Entry 2AZ0 (X-ray diffraction, 2.60 A resolution); this record covers chains D and A of the 4 polymer chains in the assembly.

# Chain D
Molecule: 18-nt RNA strand
Sequence (18 nucleotides; row label = number of the first residue in the row):
     1 GCAUGGACGC GUCCAUGC
Modified positions: 5BU (5-bromo-uridine-5'-monophosphate) at position 4; 5BU (5-bromo-uridine-5'-monophosphate) at position 12; 5BU (5-bromo-uridine-5'-monophosphate) at position 16

# Chain A
Protein: B2 protein
From: Flock house virus
UniProtKB: P68831 (B2_FHV); numbering as in UniProt (aligned over 1-73)
Chain sequence (73 residues; each row starts with the number of its first residue):
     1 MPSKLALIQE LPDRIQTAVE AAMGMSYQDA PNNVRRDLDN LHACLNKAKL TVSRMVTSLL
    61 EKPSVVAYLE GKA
Not modelled in the structure: 1, 72-73
From the paper describing this entry:
  - binding site for the 18-nt RNA strand: Asn40, Cys44, Lys47, Met55, Ser58, Lys62
  - binding site for the 18-nt RNA strand (chain D): Asn33, Arg36, Arg54, Met55, Ser58, Lys62
  - mutagenesis - C44A, C44S: decreased binding to the 18-nt RNA strand (chain D)

# How chain D and chain A interact
Contacting residue pairs - 12 pairs, chain D then chain A:
  5BU_4(D) with Arg54(A), phosphate contact; Met55(A), sugar contact; Ser58(A), hydrogen bond to the sugar
  G5(D) with Thr51(A), phosphate contact; Arg54(A), salt bridge to the phosphate; Met55(A), sugar contact
  C14(D) with Arg36(A), phosphate contact; Asn40(A), base contact
  A15(D) with Asn33(A), sugar contact; Arg36(A), phosphate contact; Asp37(A), hydrogen bond to the sugar
  5BU_16(D) with Asn33(A), hydrogen bond to the phosphate
Interface residues without a listed pair, chain D (6 interface residues in all): G6

# Summary
6 residues of chain D face 8 of chain A across their interface, with 3 hydrogen bonds and 1 salt bridge. Polar
pairs include 5BU_4(D)-Ser58(A), A15(D)-Asp37(A) and 5BU_16(D)-Asn33(A). The paper reports a binding site for
the 18-nt RNA strand at Asn40(A), Cys44(A) and Lys47(A) among others; C44A and C44S of chain A reduce binding
to the 18-nt RNA strand (chain D).
Chain D is an 18-nt RNA strand and chain A is B2 protein (Flock house virus); the structure, Flock House virus
B2-dsRNA Complex (P212121), was determined by X-ray diffraction (same publication as 2AZ2).
